PDB entry 9G2M | electron microscopy, 3.23 A resolution | chains A and B

# Chain A
Molecule: Mycobactin import ATP-binding/permease protein IrtA
From: Mycolicibacterium thermoresistibile ATCC 19527
Notes: EC 7.2.2.-
UniProtKB: G7CBF5 (IRTA_MYCT3); numbering as in UniProt (aligned over 10-908)
Sequence (900 residues; row label = number of the first residue in the row):
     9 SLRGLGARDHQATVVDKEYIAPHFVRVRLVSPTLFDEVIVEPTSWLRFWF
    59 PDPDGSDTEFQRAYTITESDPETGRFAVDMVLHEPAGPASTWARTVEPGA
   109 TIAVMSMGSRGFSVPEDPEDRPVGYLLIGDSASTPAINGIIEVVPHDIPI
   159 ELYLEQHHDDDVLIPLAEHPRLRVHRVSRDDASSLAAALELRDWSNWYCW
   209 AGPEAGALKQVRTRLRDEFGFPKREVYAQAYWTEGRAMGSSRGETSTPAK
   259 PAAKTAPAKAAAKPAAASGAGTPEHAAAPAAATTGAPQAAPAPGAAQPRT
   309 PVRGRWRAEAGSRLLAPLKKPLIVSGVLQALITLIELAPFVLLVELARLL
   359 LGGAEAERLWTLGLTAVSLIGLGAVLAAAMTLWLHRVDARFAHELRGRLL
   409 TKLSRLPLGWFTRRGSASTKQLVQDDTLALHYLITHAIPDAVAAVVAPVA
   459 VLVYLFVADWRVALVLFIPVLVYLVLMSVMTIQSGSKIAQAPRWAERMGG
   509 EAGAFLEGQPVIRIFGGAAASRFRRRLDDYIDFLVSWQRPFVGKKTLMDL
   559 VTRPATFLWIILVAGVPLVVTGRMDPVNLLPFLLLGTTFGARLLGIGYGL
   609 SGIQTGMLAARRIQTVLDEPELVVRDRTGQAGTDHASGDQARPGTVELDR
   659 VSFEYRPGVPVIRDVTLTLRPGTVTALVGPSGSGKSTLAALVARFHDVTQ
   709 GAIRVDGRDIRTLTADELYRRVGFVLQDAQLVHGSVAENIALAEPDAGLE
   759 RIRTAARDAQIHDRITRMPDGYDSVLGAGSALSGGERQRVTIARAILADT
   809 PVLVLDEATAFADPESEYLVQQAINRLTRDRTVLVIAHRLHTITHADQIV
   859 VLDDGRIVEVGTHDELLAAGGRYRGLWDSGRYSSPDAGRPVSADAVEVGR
Disordered / not traced: 9-317, 637-649, 890-908
Differences from the reference sequence: expression tag (9)
Ion coordination: Zn2+: H393, H439, H444; Mg2+: S694, Q735 (together with ADP orthovanadate)
Ligand contacts:
  - ADP orthovanadate (AOV), molecule 1: T420, Y663, R664, V669, P688, S689, G690, S691, G692, K693, S694, T695, Q735, D814, E815, I844, H846
  - ADP orthovanadate (AOV), molecule 2: R772, G787, S788, A789, L790, S791, G792, G793, E794, F819
UniProt features mapped onto this chain:
  - binding site (FAD): R70 to T73, D87 to H91, A97, S98, T241 to G243
  - binding site (ATP): G687 to S694

# Chain B
Molecule: Mycobactin import ATP-binding/permease protein IrtB
From: Mycolicibacterium thermoresistibile ATCC 19527
Notes: EC 7.2.2.-
UniProtKB: G7CBF6 (IRTB_MYCT3); residues 1-579 here = UniProt positions 1-579
Sequence (586 residues; numbered 1 to 586; the number before each row is that of its first residue):
     1 MIRTLLRLVPAEKRGAVAGYAVLTLLSVLLRAVGAVLLIPLLAALFSDTP
    51 SDAWLWLGWLTAVTLAGWVTDTNTARLGFDLGFAVLSRTQHDMADRLPNV
   101 AMSWFTPDNTATARQAIAATGPELAGLVVNLLTPLIGAALLPAAIGVALL
   151 FVSVPLGLAALAGVAVLFGALALSGRLSRAADKVAGETNSAFTERIIEFA
   201 RTQQALRAARRVEPARSQVGSALAAQHGAGLRLLTMQIPGQVLFSLAGQV
   251 ALIGFAGMAVWLTVRGQLGVPEAIALIVVLVRYLEPFAAIADLAPALETT
   301 RATLNRIQAVLDAPTLPAGRRRLDRTGAAPSIEFDDVRFSYGDEVVLDGV
   351 SFTLRPGNTTAIVGPSGSGKTTILSLIAGLQQPASGRVLLDGVDVTTLDP
   401 EARRAAVSVVFQHPYLFDGTLRDNVLVGDPEADPDDVTAAMRLARVDELL
   451 DRLPDGDATVVGEGGTALSGGERQRVSIARALLKPAPVLLVDEATSALDN
   501 ANEAAVVDALTADPRPRTRVIVAHRLASIRHADRVLFVEAGRVVEDGAID
   551 ELLAAGGRFAQFWAQQQAASEWAIGSTARALEVLFQ
Disordered / not traced: 1, 565-586
Differences from the reference sequence: expression tag (580-586)
Ion coordination: Mg2+: T371, Q412 (together with ADP orthovanadate)
Ligand contacts:
  - ADP orthovanadate (AOV), molecule 1: Y341, E344, V346, S366, G367, S368, G369, K370, T371, T372, Q412, E493, H524
  - ADP orthovanadate (AOV), molecule 2: R452, L453, T466, A467, L468, S469, G470, G471, E472, A497
UniProt features mapped onto this chain:
  - binding site (ATP): G364 to T371
Reported in the primary citation:
  - mutagenesis - Q249A, Q249F, Q249L, A256F, A256L, A256R: increased catalytic activity
  - mutagenesis - Q249R: unchanged catalytic activity

# How chain A and chain B interact
Pairs across the interface - 214 pairs, chain A then chain B:
  F348(A) - V281(B)  hydrophobic
  A355(A) - I274(B)
  L358(A) - V270(B)  hydrophobic
  L358(A) - I274(B)  hydrophobic
  L359(A) - F46(B)  hydrophobic
  L359(A) - I274(B)  hydrophobic
  V375(A) - Q249(B)
  V375(A) - L252(B)  hydrophobic
  I378(A) - Q249(B)
  I378(A) - L252(B)  hydrophobic
  G379(A) - Q249(B)
  A386(A) - Q241(B)
  L390(A) - I238(B)  hydrophobic
  H393(A) - L234(B)
  A397(A) - H227(B)
  A397(A) - L231(B)  hydrophobic
  R398(A) - H227(B)
  H401(A) - L223(B)
  H401(A) - H227(B)
  R404(A) - L223(B)
  R404(A) - Q226(B)
  G405(A) - P214(B)
  G405(A) - L223(B)
  L408(A) - P214(B)  hydrophobic
  L408(A) - V219(B)  hydrophobic
  L408(A) - L223(B)  hydrophobic
  T409(A) - P214(B)
  L411(A) - F199(B)  hydrophobic
  L411(A) - Q203(B)
  L411(A) - R207(B)  hydrogen bond (backbone-side chain)
  S412(A) - R207(B)
  S412(A) - V212(B)  hydrogen bond (side chain-backbone)
  S412(A) - E213(B)
  R413(A) - R207(B)
  R413(A) - E213(B)  salt bridge
  L414(A) - R207(B)  hydrogen bond (backbone-side chain)
  L416(A) - Q203(B)
  L416(A) - Q204(B)
  F419(A) - Q203(B)
  F419(A) - R207(B)
  S424(A) - I197(B)  hydrogen bond (side chain-backbone)
  S424(A) - A200(B)
  S424(A) - R201(B)
  S424(A) - E463(B)  hydrogen bond (backbone-side chain)
  T427(A) - I196(B)
  T427(A) - A200(B)
  K428(A) - T193(B)
  K428(A) - I196(B)
  K428(A) - I197(B)
  V431(A) - F192(B)  hydrophobic
  V431(A) - I196(B)  hydrophobic
  Q432(A) - N189(B)  hydrogen bond
  Q432(A) - F192(B)
  Q432(A) - T193(B)  hydrogen bond
  Q432(A) - I196(B)
  A510(A) - I117(B)  hydrophobic
  G511(A) - R201(B)
  A512(A) - Y415(B)
  A512(A) - F417(B)  hydrophobic
  F513(A) - A94(B)
  F513(A) - L97(B)  hydrophobic
  F513(A) - P98(B)  hydrophobic
  L514(A) - A113(B)  hydrophobic
  L514(A) - R114(B)
  E515(A) - R201(B)  salt bridge
  E515(A) - Y415(B)
  G516(A) - Y415(B)
  Q517(A) - L97(B)
  Q517(A) - P98(B)
  P518(A) - F411(B)
  V519(A) - F411(B)
  V519(A) - Y415(B)
  V519(A) - F417(B)  hydrophobic
  V519(A) - R480(B)
  I520(A) - F417(B)  hydrophobic
  R521(A) - L97(B)  hydrogen bond (side chain-backbone)
  R521(A) - P98(B)  hydrogen bond (side chain-backbone)
  R521(A) - V100(B)  hydrogen bond (side chain-backbone)
  R521(A) - M102(B)
  R521(A) - F105(B)
  R521(A) - L380(B)
  R521(A) - R404(B)  hydrogen bond (backbone-side chain)
  I522(A) - A378(B)  hydrophobic
  I522(A) - L380(B)  hydrophobic
  I522(A) - R404(B)
  I522(A) - V407(B)
  I522(A) - V409(B)  hydrophobic
  I522(A) - F411(B)  hydrophobic
  I522(A) - K484(B)  hydrogen bond (backbone-side chain)
  F523(A) - V409(B)
  F523(A) - V427(B)  hydrophobic
  F523(A) - G428(B)
  F523(A) - R480(B)
  F523(A) - A481(B)  hydrophobic
  F523(A) - K484(B)
  G525(A) - R404(B)
  A526(A) - P98(B)  hydrophobic
  R530(A) - D418(B)
  R530(A) - D423(B)
  F531(A) - A94(B)  hydrophobic
  F531(A) - I117(B)  hydrophobic
  R532(A) - H91(B)  hydrogen bond
  R532(A) - A94(B)
  R532(A) - D95(B)  salt bridge
  L535(A) - H91(B)
  D536(A) - H91(B)  salt bridge
  Y538(A) - T120(B)
  Y538(A) - G121(B)
  L542(A) - F83(B)  hydrophobic
  L542(A) - T120(B)
  V543(A) - F83(B)  hydrophobic
  W545(A) - P122(B)  hydrophobic
  Q546(A) - F79(B)
  Q546(A) - F83(B)
  Q546(A) - P122(B)  hydrogen bond (side chain-backbone)
  R547(A) - F79(B)
  T554(A) - A75(B)
  L558(A) - W68(B)
  L558(A) - D71(B)
  L558(A) - T72(B)
  R561(A) - D71(B)  salt bridge
  P562(A) - R282(B)
  P562(A) - E285(B)
  T564(A) - W68(B)  hydrogen bond
  W567(A) - T61(B)  hydrogen bond
  W567(A) - T64(B)
  W567(A) - W68(B)  hydrophobic
  L570(A) - L38(B)  hydrophobic
  L570(A) - L41(B)  hydrophobic
  L570(A) - L60(B)  hydrophobic
  V574(A) - L57(B)  hydrophobic
  P575(A) - W54(B)  hydrophobic
  V577(A) - L45(B)  hydrophobic
  V578(A) - P50(B)
  V578(A) - S51(B)
  V578(A) - W54(B)
  P584(A) - F46(B)  hydrophobic
  L587(A) - L45(B)  hydrophobic
  L588(A) - I274(B)  hydrophobic
  L591(A) - L42(B)  hydrophobic
  L591(A) - V278(B)
  L592(A) - I277(B)  hydrophobic
  T595(A) - R282(B)  hydrogen bond
  L630(A) - R207(B)
  R664(A) - P454(B)
  V667(A) - P454(B)  hydrophobic
  G687(A) - D499(B)
  P688(A) - D499(B)
  S689(A) - G471(B)
  S689(A) - R475(B)
  S689(A) - D499(B)  hydrogen bond (backbone-side chain)
  G690(A) - R452(B)  hydrogen bond (backbone-side chain)
  G690(A) - S469(B)
  F703(A) - Q204(B)
  Y727(A) - R207(B)
  Y727(A) - A208(B)  hydrophobic
  Y727(A) - R210(B)
  L734(A) - Q204(B)
  Q735(A) - G470(B)
  D736(A) - R473(B)  salt bridge
  Q738(A) - R201(B)
  Q738(A) - T202(B)
  Q738(A) - Q204(B)
  V740(A) - E198(B)
  V740(A) - T202(B)
  V740(A) - L206(B)  hydrophobic
  H741(A) - P107(B)
  H741(A) - R195(B)  hydrogen bond (backbone-side chain)
  H741(A) - E198(B)  hydrogen bond (backbone-side chain)
  E746(A) - Q218(B)  hydrogen bond
  A749(A) - R211(B)
  L750(A) - A209(B)
  L750(A) - R211(B)
  A751(A) - A209(B)
  A751(A) - R210(B)  hydrogen bond (backbone-side chain)
  P753(A) - R211(B)
  R772(A) - E344(B)  salt bridge
  P777(A) - E344(B)
  G785(A) - P107(B)
  A786(A) - F105(B)
  A786(A) - T106(B)
  A786(A) - P107(B)
  G787(A) - F105(B)
  G792(A) - H413(B)
  E794(A) - G367(B)
  R795(A) - H413(B)
  R797(A) - S366(B)  hydrogen bond
  R802(A) - A205(B)
  A818(A) - S496(B)
  F819(A) - Q412(B)
  F819(A) - H413(B)
  F819(A) - E493(B)
  F819(A) - S496(B)
  F819(A) - H524(B)  hydrogen bond (backbone-side chain)
  D821(A) - P365(B)
  D821(A) - S366(B)  hydrogen bond (side chain-backbone)
  D821(A) - H524(B)
  D821(A) - F562(B)
  P822(A) - H524(B)
  P822(A) - F562(B)
  E823(A) - R558(B)  salt bridge
  E823(A) - Q561(B)
  H846(A) - A497(B)  hydrogen bond (side chain-backbone)
  H846(A) - L498(B)
  H846(A) - D499(B)
  H846(A) - N500(B)
  H846(A) - R525(B)
  R847(A) - H524(B)
  R847(A) - R525(B)
  L848(A) - N500(B)
  L884(A) - N500(B)  hydrogen bond (backbone-side chain)
  S887(A) - N500(B)
  G888(A) - N500(B)
  G888(A) - A527(B)
Other interface residues (no listed pair), chain A (136 interface residues in all): L351, R394, T420, G423, A425, G524, I539, V550, K553, L566, V571, V585, A723, D724, F732, E752, S791, E815, A820, S824, D862, W885, R889
Other interface residues (no listed pair), chain B (141 interface residues in all): R31, A53, G67, L86, S87, Q90, N99, A101, T110, G126, V129, N130, G364, S408, E448, T459, G462, T466, A467, E472, A501, N502, A504, R530, W563

# In short
136 residues of chain A and 141 residues of chain B are in contact, with 28 hydrogen bonds and 8 salt bridges.
Polar contacts include R413(A)-E213(B), E515(A)-R201(B) and R532(A)-D95(B). From the paper: Q249A, Q249F and
Q249L of chain B, among others, increase catalytic activity; Q249R of chain B leaves catalytic activity
unchanged; 7 substitutions were tested in all.
Here chain A is Mycobactin import ATP-binding/permease protein IrtA and chain B is Mycobactin import
ATP-binding/permease protein IrtB, both from Mycolicibacterium thermoresistibile ATCC 19527. Entry 9G2M
(Cryo-EM structure of IrtAB in outward-occluded state in LMNG in complex with ADP-vanadate) was determined by
electron microscopy, deposited together with 9FW3, 9FXC, 9G2K, 9G2L, 9G2S, 9G2T and 7 further entries.
